PDB entry 5O4V | X-ray diffraction, 1.70 A resolution | chain A

== Chain A ==
Molecule: Glycylpeptide N-tetradecanoyltransferase
Organism: Plasmodium vivax
Notes: EC 2.3.1.97
Reference sequence: A5K1A2 (A5K1A2_PLAVS); residues 26-410 here = UniProt positions 26-410
Amino-acid sequence (385 residues; row label = number of the first residue in the row):
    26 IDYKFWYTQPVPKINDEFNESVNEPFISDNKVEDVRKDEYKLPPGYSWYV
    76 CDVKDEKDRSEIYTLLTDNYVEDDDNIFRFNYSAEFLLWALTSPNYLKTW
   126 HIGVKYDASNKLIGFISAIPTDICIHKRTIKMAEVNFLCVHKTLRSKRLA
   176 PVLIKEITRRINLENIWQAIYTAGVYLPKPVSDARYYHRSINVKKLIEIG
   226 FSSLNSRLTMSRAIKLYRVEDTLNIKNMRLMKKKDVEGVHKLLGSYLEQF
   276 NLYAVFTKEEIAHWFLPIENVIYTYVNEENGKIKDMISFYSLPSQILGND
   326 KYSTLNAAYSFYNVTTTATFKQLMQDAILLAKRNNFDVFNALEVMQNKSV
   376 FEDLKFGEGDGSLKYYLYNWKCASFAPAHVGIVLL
Bound ions: Mg2+: Leu169 (together with 2-oxopentadecyl-CoA)
Ligand contacts:
  - 9K2 (1-[5-(4-fluoranyl-2-methyl-phenyl)-1H-indazol-3-yl]-N,N-dimethyl-methanamine): Val96, Phe105, Tyr107, Asn161, Thr197, Gly199, Tyr211, Tyr212, Tyr334, Asn365, Ala366, Leu367, Leu388, Leu409, Leu410
  - ethyl 2,4-dimethylquinoline-3-carboxylate (9KZ): Val96, Glu97, Asp98, Phe103, Phe105, Tyr211, His213, Leu221, Phe226, Ser319, Leu330, Tyr334, Val363, Asn365
  - 2-oxopentadecyl-CoA (NHW): Tyr28, Lys29, Phe30, Trp31, Asn94, Tyr95, Val96, Val160, Asn161, Phe162, Leu163, Cys164, Val165, Leu169, Arg170, Ser171, Lys172, Arg173, Leu174, Ala175, Pro176, Ile179, Ile182, Thr183, Ile186, Asn187, Ile191, Trp192, Gln193, Ala194, Tyr196, Thr197, Ala198, Val200, Leu202, Tyr393
From the paper describing this entry:
  - binding site for ethyl 2,4-dimethylquinoline-3-carboxylate: Ser319

== In short ==
Chain A binds 2-oxopentadecyl-CoA, compound 9K2 and ethyl 2,4-dimethylquinoline-3-carboxylate. From the paper:
a binding site for ethyl 2,4-dimethylquinoline-3-carboxylate at Ser319.
Chain A is Glycylpeptide N-tetradecanoyltransferase (Plasmodium vivax); the structure, P.vivax NMT with
aminomethylindazole and quinoline inhibitors bound, was determined by X-ray diffraction, deposited together
with 5O48, 5O6H, 5O6J and 5MU6.
